Entry 6PO2 (electron microscopy, 3.60 A resolution); this record covers chains B and D of the 11 polymer chains in the assembly.

# Chain B (and D)
Name: Inner core structural protein VP3
Source organism: Bluetongue virus 1
Notes: chain D of this document is another copy of the same molecule, construct and numbering; everything in this record applies to it too
UniProtKB: Q1AE73 (Q1AE73_9REOV); numbering as in UniProt (aligned over 1-901)
Sequence (901 residues; each row starts with the number of its first residue):
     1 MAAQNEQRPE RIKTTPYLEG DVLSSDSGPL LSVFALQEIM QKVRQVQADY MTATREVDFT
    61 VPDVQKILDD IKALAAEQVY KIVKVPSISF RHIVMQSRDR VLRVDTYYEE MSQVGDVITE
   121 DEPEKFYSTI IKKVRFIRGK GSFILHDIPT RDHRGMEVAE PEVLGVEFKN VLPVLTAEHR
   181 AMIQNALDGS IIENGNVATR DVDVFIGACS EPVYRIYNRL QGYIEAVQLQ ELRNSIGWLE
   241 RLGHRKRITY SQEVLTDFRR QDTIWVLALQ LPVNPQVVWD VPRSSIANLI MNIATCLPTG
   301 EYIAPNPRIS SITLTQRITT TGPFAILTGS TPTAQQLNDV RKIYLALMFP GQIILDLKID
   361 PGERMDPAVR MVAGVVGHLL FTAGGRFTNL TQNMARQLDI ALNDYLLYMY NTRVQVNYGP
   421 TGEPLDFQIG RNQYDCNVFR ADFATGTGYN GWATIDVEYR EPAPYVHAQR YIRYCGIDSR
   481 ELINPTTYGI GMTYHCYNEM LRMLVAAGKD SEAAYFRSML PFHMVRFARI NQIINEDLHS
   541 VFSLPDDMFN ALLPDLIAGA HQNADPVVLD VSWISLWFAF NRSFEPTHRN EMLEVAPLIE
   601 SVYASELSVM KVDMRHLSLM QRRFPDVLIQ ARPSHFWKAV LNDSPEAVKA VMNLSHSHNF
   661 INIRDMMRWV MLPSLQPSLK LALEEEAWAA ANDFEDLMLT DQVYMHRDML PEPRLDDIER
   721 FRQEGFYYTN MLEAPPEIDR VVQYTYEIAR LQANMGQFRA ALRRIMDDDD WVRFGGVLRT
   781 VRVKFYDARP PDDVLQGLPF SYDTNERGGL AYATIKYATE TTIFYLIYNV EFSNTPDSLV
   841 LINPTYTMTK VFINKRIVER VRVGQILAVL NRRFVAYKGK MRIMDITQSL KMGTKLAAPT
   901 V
Not modelled in the structure: 1-29 (chain D: 1-25, 46-58)

# Interface between chain B and chain D
Pairs across the interface (41; chain B residue first):
  Leu31(B) - Val33(D)  hydrophobic
  Ser32(B) - Gln37(D)
  Val33(B) - Val33(D)  hydrophobic
  Gln37(B) - Met40(D)
  Ile39(B) - Ile39(D)  hydrophobic
  Lys42(B) - Ile39(D)
  Lys42(B) - Val43(D)
  Val43(B) - Leu31(D)  hydrophobic
  Val43(B) - Leu36(D)  hydrophobic
  Val46(B) - Leu31(D)  hydrophobic
  Gln47(B) - Ser27(D)  hydrogen bond (side chain-backbone)
  Gln47(B) - Pro29(D)
  Tyr50(B) - Pro29(D)
  Met51(B) - Asp26(D)
  Met51(B) - Gly28(D)
  Thr319(B) - Gln316(D)
  Thr319(B) - Arg317(D)
  Thr319(B) - Ile318(D)
  Thr320(B) - Gln316(D)
  Thr321(B) - Ser311(D)
  Thr321(B) - Gln316(D)
  Ile326(B) - Arg308(D)
  Ile326(B) - Ile312(D)  hydrophobic
  Pro361(B) - Thr486(D)
  Pro361(B) - Val901(D)  hydrophobic
  Arg364(B) - Thr486(D)
  Met365(B) - Thr486(D)
  Asp366(B) - Asn306(D)
  Asp366(B) - Arg308(D)  salt bridge
  Pro367(B) - Arg308(D)
  Pro367(B) - Ile309(D)  hydrophobic
  Ala368(B) - Arg308(D)
  Val369(B) - Arg308(D)
  Ile400(B) - Ile490(D)  hydrophobic
  Leu407(B) - Arg517(D)  hydrogen bond (backbone-side chain)
  Tyr408(B) - Ala514(D)
  Met409(B) - Gln316(D)
  Tyr410(B) - Asp510(D)
  Tyr410(B) - Arg517(D)
  Asn411(B) - Asp510(D)
  Gln415(B) - Arg431(D)
Interface residues without a listed pair, chain B (35 interface residues in all): Phe34, Gly322, Leu327, Gly362, Met371, Thr412
Interface residues without a listed pair, chain D (30 interface residues in all): Phe34, Thr319, Thr487, Val505

# Summary
35 residues of chain B and 30 residues of chain D are in contact, with 2 hydrogen bonds and 1 salt bridge.
Among the polar pairs are Asp366(B)-Arg308(D), Gln47(B)-Ser27(D) and Leu407(B)-Arg517(D).
Chain B and chain D are both Inner core structural protein VP3 (Bluetongue virus 1); the structure, In situ
structure of BTV RNA-dependent RNA polymerase in BTV core, was determined by electron microscopy together with
6PNS from the same study.
